Entry 6WX2 (X-ray diffraction, 2.39 A resolution); this record covers chains A and B of the 3 polymer chains in the assembly.

Chain A:
Name: vFP16.02 antibody heavy chain
Source organism: Mus musculus
Notes: antibody fragment or engineered binder
Chain sequence (217 residues; row label = number of the first residue in the row):
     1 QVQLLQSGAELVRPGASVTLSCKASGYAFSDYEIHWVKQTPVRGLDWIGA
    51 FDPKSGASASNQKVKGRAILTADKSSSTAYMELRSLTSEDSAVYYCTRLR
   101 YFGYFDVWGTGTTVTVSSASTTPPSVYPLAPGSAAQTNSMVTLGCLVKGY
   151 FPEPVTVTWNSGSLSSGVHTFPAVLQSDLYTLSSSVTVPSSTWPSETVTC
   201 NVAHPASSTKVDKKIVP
Not modelled in the structure: 132-138
Disulfide bonds: Cys22-Cys96, Cys145-Cys200
What the authors report for this chain:
  - mutagenesis - V42E: increased binding to soluble fusion peptide

Chain B:
Name: vFP16.02 antibody light chain
Source organism: Mus musculus
Notes: antibody fragment or engineered binder
Chain sequence (218 residues; row label = number of the first residue in the row):
     1 DVLMTQTPLSLPVSLGGQASISCRSSQSVVYSDGDTYLEWYLQKPGQSPK
    51 LLIYKVSRRPSGVPDRFSGSGSGTDFTLKISRVETEDLGVYYCFQGSHVP
   101 YTFGGGTKLEIKRTDAAPTVSIFPPSSEQLTSGGASVVCFLNNFYPKDIN
   151 VKWKIDGSERQNGVLNSWTDQDSKDSTYSMSSTLTLTKDEYERHNSYTCE
   201 ATHKTSTSPIVKSFNRNE
Disulfide bonds: Cys23-Cys93, Cys139-Cys199
What the authors report for this chain:
  - mutagenesis - S48K: increased binding to BG505-FP8v1 trimer
  - mutagenesis - S48K: increased binding to fusion peptide

Interface between chain A and chain B:
Pairs across the interface (66):
  His35(A) with Tyr101(B)
  Gln39(A) with Gln43(B), hydrogen bond
  Arg43(A) with Leu9(B), hydrogen bond (side chain-backbone); Gly105(B); Gly106(B), hydrogen bond (side chain-backbone); Thr107(B); Lys108(B)
  Gly44(A) with Tyr92(B), hydrogen bond (backbone-side chain)
  Leu45(A) with Pro49(B), hydrophobic; Tyr92(B), hydrophobic; Phe103(B)
  Trp47(A) with Val99(B), hydrophobic; Pro100(B), hydrophobic; Tyr101(B); Phe103(B)
  Lys63(A) with Asp1(B), salt bridge
  Tyr95(A) with Gln43(B), hydrogen bond; Gln47(B); Ser48(B)
  Phe102(A) with Tyr37(B)
  Gly103(A) with Glu39(B)
  Tyr104(A) with Glu39(B); Leu51(B), hydrophobic; Tyr54(B), hydrophobic; Pro60(B)
  Phe105(A) with Tyr41(B); Phe94(B), hydrophobic
  Trp108(A) with Tyr41(B), hydrophobic; Ser48(B); Pro49(B), hydrogen bond (side chain-backbone)
  Gly109(A) with Ser48(B)
  Tyr127(A) with Ser126(B); Gln129(B); Ser132(B)
  Pro128(A) with Ser126(B)
  Leu129(A) with Phe123(B); Val138(B), hydrophobic
  Ala130(A) with Phe123(B); Pro124(B)
  Thr142(A) with Ser121(B); Phe123(B)
  Gly144(A) with Phe140(B)
  Leu146(A) with Ser136(B)
  His169(A) with Asn142(B); Asn143(B); Asp172(B), salt bridge; Ser179(B), hydrogen bond
  Phe171(A) with Phe140(B), hydrophobic; Asn142(B); Ser167(B); Thr169(B); Ser179(B); Met180(B); Ser181(B)
  Pro172(A) with Ser167(B), hydrogen bond (backbone-side chain); Trp168(B); Thr169(B)
  Val174(A) with Leu165(B), hydrophobic; Ser167(B)
  Gln176(A) with Leu165(B)
  Ser183(A) with Phe140(B); Ser181(B), hydrogen bond
  Ser184(A) with Phe140(B)
  Ser185(A) with Phe140(B); Asn142(B), hydrogen bond
  Lys213(A) with Glu128(B), salt bridge
Other interface residues (no listed pair), chain A (38 interface residues in all): Val37, Asp46, Ala59, Asn61, Pro131, Leu143, Lys148, Thr170
Other interface residues (no listed pair), chain B (48 interface residues in all): Tyr31, Asp33, Lys55, Asn166, Thr183, Thr185

Overview:
The interface between chain A and chain B involves 38 residues on one side and 48 on the other; the contacts
include 10 hydrogen bonds and 3 salt bridges. Polar pairs include Lys63(A)-Asp1(B), His169(A)-Asp172(B) and
Lys213(A)-Glu128(B). From the paper: V42E of chain A increases binding to soluble fusion peptide; S48K of
chain B increases binding to BG505-FP8v1 trimer.
Here chain A is vFP16.02 antibody heavy chain and chain B is vFP16.02 antibody light chain, both from Mus
musculus. Entry 6WX2 (Vaccine-elicited mouse FP-targeting neutralizing antibody vFP16.02 with F60P mutation on
light chain in complex with HIV ...) was determined by X-ray diffraction, deposited together with 6WWC.
